Entry 8GOU (electron microscopy, 3.70 A resolution); this record covers chains C and K of the 7 polymer chains in the assembly.

[Chain C]
Protein: Spike glycoprotein
From: Severe acute respiratory syndrome coronavirus 2
UniProt: P0DTC2 (SPIKE_SARS2); numbering as in UniProt (aligned over 1-1208)
Chain sequence (1288 residues; numbered 1 to 1288; the number before each row is that of its first residue):
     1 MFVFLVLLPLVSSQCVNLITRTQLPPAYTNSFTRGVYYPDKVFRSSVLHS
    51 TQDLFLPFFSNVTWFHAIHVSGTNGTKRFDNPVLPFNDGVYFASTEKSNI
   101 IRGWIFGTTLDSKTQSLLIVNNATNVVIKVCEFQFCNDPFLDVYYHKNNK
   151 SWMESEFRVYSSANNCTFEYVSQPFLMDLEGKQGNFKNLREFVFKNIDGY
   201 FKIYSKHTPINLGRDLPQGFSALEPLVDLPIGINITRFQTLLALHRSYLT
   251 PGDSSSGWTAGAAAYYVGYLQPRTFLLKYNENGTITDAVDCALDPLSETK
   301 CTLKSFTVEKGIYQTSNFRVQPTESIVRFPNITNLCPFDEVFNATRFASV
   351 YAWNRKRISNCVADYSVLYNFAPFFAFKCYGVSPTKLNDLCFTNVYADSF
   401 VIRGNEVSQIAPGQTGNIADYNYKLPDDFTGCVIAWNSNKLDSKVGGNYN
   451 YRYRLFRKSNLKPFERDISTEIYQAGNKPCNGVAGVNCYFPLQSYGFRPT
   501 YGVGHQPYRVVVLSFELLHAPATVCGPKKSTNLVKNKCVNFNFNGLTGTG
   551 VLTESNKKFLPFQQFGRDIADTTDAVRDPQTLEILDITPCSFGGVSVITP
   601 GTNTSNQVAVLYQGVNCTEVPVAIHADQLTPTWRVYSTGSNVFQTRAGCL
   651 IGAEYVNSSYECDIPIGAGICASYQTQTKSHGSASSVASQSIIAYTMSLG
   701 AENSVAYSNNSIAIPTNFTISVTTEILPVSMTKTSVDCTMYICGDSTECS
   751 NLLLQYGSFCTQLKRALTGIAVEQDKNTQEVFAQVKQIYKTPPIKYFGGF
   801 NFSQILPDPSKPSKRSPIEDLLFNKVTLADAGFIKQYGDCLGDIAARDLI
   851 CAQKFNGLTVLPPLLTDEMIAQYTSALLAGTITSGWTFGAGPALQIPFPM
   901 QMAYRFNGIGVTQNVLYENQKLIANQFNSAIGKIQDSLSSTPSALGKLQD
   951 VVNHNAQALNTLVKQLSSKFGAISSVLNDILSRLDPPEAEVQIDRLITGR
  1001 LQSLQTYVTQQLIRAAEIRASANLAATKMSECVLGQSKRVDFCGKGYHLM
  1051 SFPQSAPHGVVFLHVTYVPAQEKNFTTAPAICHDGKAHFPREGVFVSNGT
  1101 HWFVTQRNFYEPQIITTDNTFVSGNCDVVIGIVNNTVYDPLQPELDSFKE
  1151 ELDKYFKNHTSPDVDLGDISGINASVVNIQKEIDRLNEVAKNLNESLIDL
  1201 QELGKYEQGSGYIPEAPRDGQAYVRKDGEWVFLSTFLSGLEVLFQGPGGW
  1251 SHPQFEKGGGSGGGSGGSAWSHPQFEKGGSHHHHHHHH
Not modelled in the structure: 1-26, 71-79, 143-156, 177-186, 211-214, 621-640, 677-689, 829-854, 1147-1288
Cystine bridges: C131-C166, C291-C301, C336-C361, C379-C432, C391-C525, C480-C488, C538-C590, C617-C649, C662-C671, C738-C760, C743-C749, C1032-C1043, C1082-C1126
Sequence notes: variant I19 (Thr in P0DTC2), D142 (Gly in P0DTC2), G213 (Val in P0DTC2), D339 (Gly in P0DTC2), F371 (Ser in P0DTC2), P373 (Ser in P0DTC2), F375 (Ser in P0DTC2), A376 (Thr in P0DTC2), N405 (Asp in P0DTC2), S408 (Arg in P0DTC2), N417 (Lys in P0DTC2), K440 (Asn in P0DTC2), R452 (Leu in P0DTC2), N477 (Ser in P0DTC2), K478 (Thr in P0DTC2), A484 (Glu in P0DTC2), V486 (Phe in P0DTC2), R498 (Gln in P0DTC2), Y501 (Asn in P0DTC2), H505 (Tyr in P0DTC2), G614 (Asp in P0DTC2), Y655 (His in P0DTC2), S658 (Asn in P0DTC2), K679 (Asn in P0DTC2), H681 (Pro in P0DTC2), K764 (Asn in P0DTC2), Y796 (Asp in P0DTC2), H954 (Gln in P0DTC2), K969 (Asn in P0DTC2); engineered mutation G682 (Arg in P0DTC2), S683 (Arg in P0DTC2), S685 (Arg in P0DTC2), P817 (Phe in P0DTC2), P892 (Ala in P0DTC2), P899 (Ala in P0DTC2), P942 (Ala in P0DTC2), P986 (Lys in P0DTC2), P987 (Val in P0DTC2); expression tag (1209-1288)
Small-molecule neighbours:
  - N-acetylglucosamine (NAG; 2-acetamido-2-deoxy-beta-D-glucopyranose), molecule 1: S112, K113, N165
  - N-acetylglucosamine (NAG), molecule 2: N616, E619, Q644
  - N-acetylglucosamine (NAG), molecule 3: N801, S803, Q804
  - N-acetylglucosamine (NAG), molecule 4: N1098, T1100, H1101, F1103
UniProt features mapped onto this chain:
  - region: N280 to C301 (Putative superantigen), N448 to Y451, Y453 to F456 (Immunodominant HLA epitope recognized by the CD8+), S816 to Y837 (Fusion peptide 1), K835 to F855 (Fusion peptide 2), D1163 to E1202 (Heptad repeat 2)
  - site: R815, S816 (Cleavage)
  - glycosylation: N17 (N-linked (GlcNAc...) (complex) asparagine), N61 (N-linked (GlcNAc...) (hybrid) asparagine), N74 (N-linked (GlcNAc...) (complex) asparagine), N122 (N-linked (GlcNAc...) (hybrid) asparagine), N149 (N-linked (GlcNAc...) (complex) asparagine), N165 (N-linked (GlcNAc...) (complex) asparagine), N234 (N-linked (GlcNAc...) (high mannose) asparagine), N282 (N-linked (GlcNAc...) (complex) asparagine), T323 (O-linked (GalNAc) threonine), S325 (O-linked (HexNAc...) serine), N331 (N-linked (GlcNAc...) (complex) asparagine), N343 (N-linked (GlcNAc...) (complex) asparagine), N603 (N-linked (GlcNAc...) (hybrid) asparagine), N616 (N-linked (GlcNAc...) (complex) asparagine), N657 (N-linked (GlcNAc...) (complex) asparagine), T676 (O-linked (GlcNAc...) threonine), T678 (O-linked (GlcNAc...) threonine), N709 (N-linked (GlcNAc...) (high mannose) asparagine), N717 (N-linked (GlcNAc...) (hybrid) asparagine), N801 (N-linked (GlcNAc...) (hybrid) asparagine) and 6 more in UniProt
  - natural variant: L5 (L5F: In strain: Iota/B.1.526), S13 (S13I: In strain: Epsilon/B.1.427/B.1.429), L18 (L18F: In strain: Beta/B.1.351, Gamma/P.1 and 1 more), T20 (T20N: In strain: Gamma/P.1), L24 to A27 (sequence variant, change not given here; In strain: Omicron/BA.2, Omicron/BA.2.12.1 and 6 more), P26 (P26S: In strain: Gamma/P.1), Q52 (Q52H: In strain: Omicron/EG.5.1), A67 (A67V: In strain: Eta/B.1.525, Omicron/BA.1), H69 to V70 (deletion: In strain: Alpha/B.1.1.7, Eta/B.1.525 and 5 more), G75 (G75V: In strain: Lambda/C.37), T76 (T76I: In strain: Lambda/C.37), D80 (D80A: In strain: Beta/B.1.351), 78 further natural variant entries in UniProt
  - mutagenesis: H69 to V70 (Increased incorporation of cleaved spike into virions), N121 (N121Q: Partial loss of biliverdin affinity), R190 (R190K: Partial loss of biliverdin affinity), N234 (N234Q: Increased resistance to neutralizing antibodies), N331 (N331Q: Reduced viral infectivity), N343 (N343Q: Reduced viral infectivity), Y453 (Y453F: Decreased HLA binding to NF9 epitope. Increased binding affinity to human ACE2), A475 (A475V: Increased resistance to neutralizing antibodies), V483 (V483A: Increased resistance to neutralizing antibodies), F490 (F490L: Increased resistance to neutralizing antibodies and human covalescent sera neutralization), Q493 (Q493N: Reduced host ACE2-binding affinity in vitro; Q493Y: Reduced host ACE2-binding affinity in vitro), H519 (H519P: Increased resistance to human covalescent sera neutralization), 5 further mutagenesis entries in UniProt

[Chain K]
Protein: TH003 Fab light chain
From: Homo sapiens
Notes: antibody fragment or engineered binder
Chain sequence (109 residues; each row starts with the number of its first residue):
     1 QSALTQPRSVSGSPGQSVTISCTGTSSDVGGYNYVSWFQHHPGKAPKLMI
    51 YDVTDRPSGVPDRFSGSKSGNTASLTISGLQAEDAADYYCCSYAGTYTVF
   101 GGGTKLTVL
Cystine bridges: C22-C90

[Chain C / chain K interface]
Residue-residue contacts (8):
  N439(C) - Y34(K)
  V445(C) - Y93(K)
  V445(C) - G95(K)
  P499(C) - Y32(K)
  P499(C) - Y93(K)
  T500(C) - Y32(K)
  T500(C) - A94(K)
  T500(C) - G95(K)
Also at the interface, not in a pair above, chain K (6 interface residues in all): T96
From the paper, about this interface:
  - epitope / paratope residues, chain K: G95(K)

[Overview]
4 residues of chain C face 6 of chain K across their interface. Bound to chain C: 4 copies of
N-acetylglucosamine. From UniProt: 18 mutagenesis sites on chain C. The paper reports the epitope/paratope
residue G95(K).
Chain C is Spike glycoprotein (Severe acute respiratory syndrome coronavirus 2) and chain K is TH003 Fab light
chain (Homo sapiens); the structure, Omicron BA.4/5 SARS-CoV-2 S in complex with TH003 Fab, was determined by
electron microscopy together with 7YVE, 7YVF, 7YVK, 7YVL and 8GPY from the same study.
